Entry 7PYK (electron microscopy, 4.10 A resolution (low resolution: residue-level contacts below are approximate; hydrogen-bond / salt-bridge calls are withheld)); this record covers chains A and C of the 9 polymer chains in the assembly.

Chain A:
Name: DNA-directed RNA polymerase subunit alpha
Organism: Escherichia coli
Notes: EC 2.7.7.6
UniProtKB: P0A7Z4 (RPOA_ECOLI); residues 1-329 here = UniProt positions 1-329
Amino-acid sequence (329 residues; numbered 1 to 329; the number before each row is that of its first residue):
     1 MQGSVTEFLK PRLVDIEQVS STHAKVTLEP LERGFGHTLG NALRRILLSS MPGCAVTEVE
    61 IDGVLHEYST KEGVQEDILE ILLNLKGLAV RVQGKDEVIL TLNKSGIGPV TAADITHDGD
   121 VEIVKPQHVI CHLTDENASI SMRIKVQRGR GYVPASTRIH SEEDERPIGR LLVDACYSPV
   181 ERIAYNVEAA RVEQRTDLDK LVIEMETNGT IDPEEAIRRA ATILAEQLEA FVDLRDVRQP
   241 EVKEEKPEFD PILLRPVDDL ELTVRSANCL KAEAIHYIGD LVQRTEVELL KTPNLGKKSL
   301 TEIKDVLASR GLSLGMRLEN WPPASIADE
Disordered / not traced: 1-5, 235-329
Curated features (UniProtKB/Swiss-Prot):
  - region: Glu162 to Glu165 (Required for interaction with Crp at class II promoters)
  - modified residue: Arg265 (ADP-ribosylarginine), Lys297 (N6-acetyllysine), Lys298 (N6-acetyllysine)

Chain C:
Name: DNA-directed RNA polymerase subunit beta
Organism: Escherichia coli
Notes: EC 2.7.7.6
UniProtKB: P0A8V4 (RPOB_ECO57); residues 1-1342 here = UniProt positions 1-1342
Amino-acid sequence (1342 residues; each row starts with the number of its first residue):
     1 MVYSYTEKKR IRKDFGKRPQ VLDVPYLLSI QLDSFQKFIE QDPEGQYGLE AAFRSVFPIQ
    61 SYSGNSELQY VSYRLGEPVF DVQECQIRGV TYSAPLRVKL RLVIYEREAP EGTVKDIKEQ
   121 EVYMGEIPLM TDNGTFVING TERVIVSQLH RSPGVFFDSD KGKTHSSGKV LYNARIIPYR
   181 GSWLDFEFDP KDNLFVRIDR RRKLPATIIL RALNYTTEQI LDLFFEKVIF EIRDNKLQME
   241 LVPERLRGET ASFDIEANGK VYVEKGRRIT ARHIRQLEKD DVKLIEVPVE YIAGKVVAKD
   301 YIDESTGELI CAANMELSLD LLAKLSQSGH KRIETLFTND LDHGPYISET LRVDPTNDRL
   361 SALVEIYRMM RPGEPPTREA AESLFENLFF SEDRYDLSAV GRMKFNRSLL REEIEGSGIL
   421 SKDDIIDVMK KLIDIRNGKG EVDDIDHLGN RRIRSVGEMA ENQFRVGLVR VERAVKERLS
   481 LGDLDTLMPQ DMINAKPISA AVKEFFGSSQ LSQFMDQNNP LSEITHKRRI SALGPGGLTR
   541 ERAGFEVRDV HPTHYGRVCP IETPEGPNIG LINSLSVYAQ TNEYGFLETP YRKVTDGVVT
   601 DEIHYLSAIE EGNYVIAQAN SNLDEEGHFV EDLVTCRSKG ESSLFSRDQV DYMDVSTQQV
   661 VSVGASLIPF LEHDDANRAL MGANMQRQAV PTLRADKPLV GTGMERAVAV DSGVTAVAKR
   721 GGVVQYVDAS RIVIKVNEDE MYPGEAGIDI YNLTKYTRSN QNTCINQMPC VSLGEPVERG
   781 DVLADGPSTD LGELALGQNM RVAFMPWNGY NFEDSILVSE RVVQEDRFTT IHIQELACVS
   841 RDTKLGPEEI TADIPNVGEA ALSKLDESGI VYIGAEVTGG DILVGKVTPK GETQLTPEEK
   901 LLRAIFGEKA SDVKDSSLRV PNGVSGTVID VQVFTRDGVE KDKRALEIEE MQLKQAKKDL
   961 SEELQILEAG LFSRIRAVLV AGGVEAEKLD KLPRDRWLEL GLTDEEKQNQ LEQLAEQYDE
  1021 LKHEFEKKLE AKRRKITQGD DLAPGVLKIV KVYLAVKRRI QPGDKMAGRH GNKGVISKIN
  1081 PIEDMPYDEN GTPVDIVLNP LGVPSRMNIG QILETHLGMA AKGIGDKINA MLKQQQEVAK
  1141 LREFIQRAYD LGADVRQKVD LSTFSDEEVM RLAENLRKGM PIATPVFDGA KEAEIKELLK
  1201 LGDLPTSGQI RLYDGRTGEQ FERPVTVGYM YMLKLNHLVD DKMHARSTGS YSLVTQQPLG
  1261 GKAQFGGQRF GEMEVWALEA YGAAYTLQEM LTVKSDDVNG RTKMYKNIVD GNHQMEPGMP
  1321 ESFNVLLKEI RSLGINIELE DE
Disordered / not traced: 1
Curated features (UniProtKB/Swiss-Prot):
  - modified residue (N6-acetyllysine): Lys1022, Lys1200

How chain A and chain C interact:
Contacting residue pairs (41; chain A residue first):
  Asn41(A) - Gly1215(C)
  Asn41(A) - Arg1216(C)
  Asn41(A) - Thr1217(C)
  Asn41(A) - Gly1218(C)
  Arg44(A) - Glu1083(C)
  Arg44(A) - Tyr1087(C)
  Arg45(A) - Glu1083(C)
  Arg45(A) - Asp1084(C)
  Arg45(A) - Gly1215(C)
  Arg45(A) - Arg1216(C)
  Leu48(A) - Ile1082(C)
  Leu48(A) - Glu1083(C)
  His66(A) - Gly874(C)
  His66(A) - Ile929(C)
  Tyr68(A) - Tyr756(C)
  Tyr68(A) - Ile831(C)
  Tyr68(A) - Ile929(C)
  Tyr68(A) - Ala1055(C)
  Tyr68(A) - Lys1057(C)
  Glu72(A) - Tyr726(C)
  Glu72(A) - Asp728(C)
  Glu72(A) - Lys958(C)
  Val74(A) - Asp728(C)
  Val74(A) - Ala729(C)
  Glu76(A) - Ala729(C)
  Asp77(A) - Tyr756(C)
  Glu80(A) - Arg694(C)
  Leu83(A) - Arg694(C)
  Thr134(A) - Val727(C)
  Thr134(A) - Leu773(C)
  Tyr152(A) - Gln824(C)
  Asp174(A) - Asp826(C)
  Asp174(A) - Arg1059(C)
  Cys176(A) - Gln824(C)
  Arg182(A) - Asn1090(C)
  Arg182(A) - Gly1091(C)
  Arg182(A) - Thr1092(C)
  Ile183(A) - Gly1091(C)
  Ala184(A) - Gly1091(C)
  Tyr185(A) - Tyr1087(C)
  Asn186(A) - Glu1089(C)
Other interface residues (no listed pair), chain A (36 interface residues in all): Thr22, His37, Leu65, Thr70, Gly73, Gln75, Leu79, Lys86, Asp135, Pro154, Ser156, Ile159, Ile168, Ala175, Glu181
Other interface residues (no listed pair), chain C (39 interface residues in all): Leu693, Lys755, Val771, Arg821, Val823, Ile873, Thr878, Val928, Val1056, Lys1133, Asp1214

In short:
The interface between chain A and chain C involves 36 residues on one side and 39 on the other.
Here chain A is DNA-directed RNA polymerase subunit alpha and chain C is DNA-directed RNA polymerase subunit
beta, both from Escherichia coli. Entry 7PYK (CryoEM structure of E.coli RNA polymerase elongation complex
bound to NusA (NusA elongation complex in more-swiveled ...) was determined by electron microscopy (same
publication as 7PY0, 7PY1, 7PY3, 7PY5, 7PY6, 7PY7 and 4 further entries).
